PDB entry 8BC3 | electron microscopy, 2.10 A resolution | chains A and B of the 10 polymer chains in the assembly

[Chain A (and B)]
Protein: BmSF-TAL
Organism: Bacillus aryabhattai
Notes: chain B of this document is another copy of the same molecule, construct and numbering; everything in this record applies to it too
Reference sequence: A0A7W3N5X5 (A0A7W3N5X5_9BACI); the construct has insertions or renumbered stretches relative to UniProt, so the offset changes along the chain: 1-146 = UniProt 1-146; 148-225 = UniProt 149-226
Sequence (226 residues; row label = number of the first residue in the row; note: 1 number in that range is skipped by the numbering (no residue carries it; nothing is unmodelled there); a row labelled like 146A-146B holds insertion residues (146A, then the next letters in order)):
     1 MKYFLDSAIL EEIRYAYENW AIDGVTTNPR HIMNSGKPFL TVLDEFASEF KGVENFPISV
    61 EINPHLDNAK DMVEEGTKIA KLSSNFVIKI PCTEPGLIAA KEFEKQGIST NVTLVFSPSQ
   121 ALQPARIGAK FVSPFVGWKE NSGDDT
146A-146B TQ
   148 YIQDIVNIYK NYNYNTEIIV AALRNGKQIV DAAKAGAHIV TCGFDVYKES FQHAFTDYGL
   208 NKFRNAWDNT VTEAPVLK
Unresolved in the structure: 146A-146B, 219-225
Covalently attached groups: compound QC9 linked to Lys89
Residues lining bound ligands: QC9 ((2R,3S,4S)-2,3,4,6-tetrakis(oxidanyl)hexane-1-sulfonic acid): Asp6, Thr26, Thr27, Asn28, Arg30, His31, Asn111, Thr113, Ser133, Phe135, Trp138, Ala168, Ala169, Arg171, Thr188
What the authors report for this chain:
  - catalytic residues: Asp6, Glu61, Lys89
  - binding site for QC9: Asp6, Asn28, Arg30, Glu61, Lys89, Asn111, Ser133, Trp138, Arg171
  - specificity-determining residues: Arg30, Trp138, Arg171

[Interface between chain A and chain B]
Pairs across the interface (24):
  Glu140(A) - Asn172(B)
  Glu140(A) - Gly173(B)
  Glu140(A) - Lys174(B)  hydrogen bond (backbone-backbone)
  Asn141(A) - Asn172(B)
  Asn141(A) - Gly173(B)
  Asn141(A) - Glu196(B)
  Asn141(A) - Ser197(B)
  Ser142(A) - Gln199(B)
  Gly143(A) - Gly173(B)
  Gly143(A) - Lys174(B)
  Asp144(A) - Lys174(B)
  Asp144(A) - His200(B)  salt bridge
  Asn172(A) - Glu140(B)
  Asn172(A) - Asn141(B)
  Gly173(A) - Glu140(B)
  Gly173(A) - Asn141(B)
  Gly173(A) - Gly143(B)
  Lys174(A) - Glu140(B)  hydrogen bond (backbone-backbone)
  Lys174(A) - Gly143(B)
  Lys174(A) - Asp144(B)
  Glu196(A) - Asn141(B)
  Ser197(A) - Asn141(B)
  Gln199(A) - Ser142(B)
  His200(A) - Asp144(B)  salt bridge

[Summary]
Chain A and chain B each contribute 12 residues to their interface, with 2 hydrogen bonds and 2 salt bridges.
Among the polar pairs are Asp144(A)-His200(B) and Glu140(A)-Lys174(B). Compound QC9 is covalently linked to
Lys89(A). The paper reports catalytic residues Asp6(A), Glu61(A) and Lys89(A); a binding site for QC9 at
Asp6(A), Asn28(A) and Arg30(A) among others.
Chain A and chain B are both BmSF-TAL (Bacillus aryabhattai); the structure, Cryo-EM Structure of a BmSF-TAL -
Sulfofructose Schiff Base Complex, was determined by electron microscopy (same publication as 8C4I, 8BC2 and
8BC4).
